7YKD - chains C and B of the 6 polymer chains in the assembly; structure by electron microscopy, 2.81 A resolution.

[Chain C]
Molecule: Guanine nucleotide-binding protein G(i) subunit alpha-1
Organism: Homo sapiens
UniProtKB: P63096 (GNAI1_HUMAN); residues 4-354 here = UniProt positions 4-354
Sequence (351 residues; numbered 4 to 354; the number before each row is that of its first residue):
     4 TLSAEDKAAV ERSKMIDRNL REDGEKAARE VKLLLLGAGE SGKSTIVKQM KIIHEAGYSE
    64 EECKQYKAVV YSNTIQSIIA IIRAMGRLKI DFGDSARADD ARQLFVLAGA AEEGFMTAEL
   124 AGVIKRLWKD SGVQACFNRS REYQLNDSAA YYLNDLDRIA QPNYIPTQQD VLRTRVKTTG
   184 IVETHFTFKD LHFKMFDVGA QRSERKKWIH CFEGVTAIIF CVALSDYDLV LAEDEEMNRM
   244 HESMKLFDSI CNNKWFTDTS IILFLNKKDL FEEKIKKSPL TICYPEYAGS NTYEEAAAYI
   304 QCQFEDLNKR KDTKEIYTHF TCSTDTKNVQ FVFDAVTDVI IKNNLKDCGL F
Unresolved in the structure: 54-181, 234-240
Differences from the reference sequence: variant A203 (Gly in P63096), S326 (Ala in P63096)
Swiss-Prot annotation at these positions:
  - region: K35 to T48 (G1 motif), D173 to T181 (G2 motif), F196 to G202, Q204, R205 (G3 motif), I265 to D272 (G4 motif), T324, C325, T327 to T329 (G5 motif)
  - binding site (GTP): E43 to T48, S151, L175 to T181, D200 to G202, Q204, N269 to D272
  - binding site (Mg(2+)): S47, T181
  - modified residue: R178 (ADP-ribosylarginine), Q204 (Deamidated glutamine), C351 (ADP-ribosylcysteine)
  - natural variant: G40 (G40C: In NEDHISB; G40R: In NEDHISB), G45 (G45D: In NEDHISB), T48 (T48I: In NEDHISB; T48K: In NEDHISB), Q52 (Q52P: In NEDHISB), S75 (deletion: In NEDHISB; uncertain significance), Q172 (deletion: In NEDHISB), D173 (D173V: In NEDHISB), E186 to F189 (deletion: In NEDHISB; uncertain significance), C224 (C224Y: In NEDHISB), K270 (K270N: In NEDHISB; K270R: In NEDHISB), D272 (D272G: In NEDHISB), V332 (V332E: In NEDHISB; uncertain significance)
  - mutagenesis: G42 (G42R: Abolishes switch to an activated conformation and dissociation from beta and gamma subunits upon GTP binding. Abolishes interaction with RGS family members), E116 (E116L: Enhances interaction (inactive GDP-bound) with RGS14), Q147 (Q147L: Enhances interaction (inactive GDP-bound) with RGS14), E245 (E245L: Enhances interaction (inactive GDP-bound) with RGS14)

[Chain B]
Molecule: Guanine nucleotide-binding protein G(I)/G(S)/G(T) subunit beta-1
Organism: Homo sapiens
UniProtKB: P62873 (GBB1_HUMAN); residues 1-340 here = UniProt positions 1-340
Sequence (340 residues; each row starts with the number of its first residue):
     1 MSELDQLRQE AEQLKNQIRD ARKACADATL SQITNNIDPV GRIQMRTRRT LRGHLAKIYA
    61 MHWGTDSRLL VSASQDGKLI IWDSYTTNKV HAIPLRSSWV MTCAYAPSGN YVACGGLDNI
   121 CSIYNLKTRE GNVRVSRELA GHTGYLSCCR FLDDNQIVTS SGDTTCALWD IETGQQTTTF
   181 TGHTGDVMSL SLAPDTRLFV SGACDASAKL WDVREGMCRQ TFTGHESDIN AICFFPNGNA
   241 FATGSDDATC RLFDLRADQE LMTYSHDNII CGITSVSFSK SGRLLLAGYD DFNCNVWDAL
   301 KADRAGVLAG HDNRVSCLGV TDDGMAVATG SWDSFLKIWN
Unresolved in the structure: 1-3
Swiss-Prot annotation at these positions:
  - modified residue: S2 (N-acetylserine), H266 (Phosphohistidine)
  - natural variant: L30 (L30F: In MRD42; uncertain significance), R52 (R52G: In MRD42), G64 (G64V: In MRD42), D76 (D76E: In MRD42; D76G: In MRD42), G77 (G77S: In MRD42), K78 (K78R: In MRD42), I80 (I80N: In MRD42; I80T: In MRD42), H91 (H91R: In MRD42; uncertain significance), A92 (A92T: In MRD42), P94 (P94S: In MRD42), L95 (L95P: In MRD42), R96 (R96L: In MRD42), 5 further natural variant entries in UniProt

[Interface between chain C and chain B]
Contacting residue pairs (52):
  A12(C) - N88(B)
  V13(C) - N88(B)
  R15(C) - V90(B)  hydrogen bond (side chain-backbone)
  R15(C) - H91(B)
  S16(C) - N88(B)
  S16(C) - K89(B)  hydrogen bond (side chain-backbone)
  I19(C) - K89(B)
  I19(C) - V90(B)
  I19(C) - A92(B)  hydrophobic
  D20(C) - K89(B)  salt bridge
  L23(C) - G53(B)
  L23(C) - L55(B)
  L23(C) - K78(B)
  L23(C) - I80(B)  hydrophobic
  L23(C) - K89(B)
  D26(C) - K78(B)  salt bridge
  G27(C) - L55(B)
  T182(C) - N119(B)
  G183(C) - L117(B)
  G183(C) - N119(B)
  I184(C) - W99(B)
  I184(C) - L117(B)  hydrogen bond (backbone-backbone)
  E186(C) - W99(B)
  F199(C) - W99(B)  hydrophobic
  Q204(C) - L117(B)  hydrogen bond (side chain-backbone)
  Q204(C) - N119(B)  hydrogen bond
  Q204(C) - Y145(B)
  S206(C) - Y145(B)
  S206(C) - G162(B)
  S206(C) - D186(B)
  E207(C) - D186(B)  hydrogen bond (backbone-side chain)
  K209(C) - D228(B)  salt bridge
  K210(C) - M101(B)
  K210(C) - Y145(B)
  K210(C) - M188(B)
  K210(C) - C204(B)
  K210(C) - D228(B)  salt bridge
  K210(C) - N230(B)  hydrogen bond
  K210(C) - D246(B)  salt bridge
  W211(C) - L117(B)  hydrophobic
  W211(C) - Y145(B)
  H213(C) - K57(B)  hydrogen bond (backbone-side chain)
  H213(C) - Y59(B)  hydrogen bond
  H213(C) - W332(B)
  C214(C) - Y59(B)
  C214(C) - Q75(B)
  C214(C) - W99(B)
  F215(C) - W99(B)  hydrophobic
  F215(C) - L117(B)  hydrophobic
  E216(C) - K57(B)  salt bridge
  W258(C) - R314(B)
  W258(C) - W332(B)  hydrophobic
Interface residues without a listed pair, chain C (27 interface residues in all): D9, R24
Interface residues without a listed pair, chain B (30 interface residues in all): S97, D118, I120, G144

[In short]
Chain C and chain B form an interface of 27 and 30 residues respectively, with 9 hydrogen bonds and 6 salt
bridges. Among the polar pairs are D20(C)-K89(B), D26(C)-K78(B) and K209(C)-D228(B).
Chain C is Guanine nucleotide-binding protein G(i) subunit alpha-1 and chain B is Guanine nucleotide-binding
protein G(I)/G(S)/G(T) subunit beta-1, both from Homo sapiens; the structure, Cryo-EM structure of the human
chemerin receptor 1 complex with the C-terminal nonapeptide of chemerin, was determined by electron
microscopy.
